PDB entry 8PP4 | X-ray diffraction, 2.00 A resolution | chains A and B of the 6 polymer chains in the assembly

# Chain A (and B)
Name: Ferritin heavy chain
Source organism: Homo sapiens
Notes: EC 1.16.3.1; chain B of this document is another copy of the same molecule, construct and numbering; everything in this record applies to it too
UniProt: P02794 (FRIH_HUMAN); residues 0-182 here correspond to UniProt positions 1-183 (UniProt number = residue number + 1)
Chain sequence (183 residues; row label = number of the first residue in the row; numbering starts at 0):
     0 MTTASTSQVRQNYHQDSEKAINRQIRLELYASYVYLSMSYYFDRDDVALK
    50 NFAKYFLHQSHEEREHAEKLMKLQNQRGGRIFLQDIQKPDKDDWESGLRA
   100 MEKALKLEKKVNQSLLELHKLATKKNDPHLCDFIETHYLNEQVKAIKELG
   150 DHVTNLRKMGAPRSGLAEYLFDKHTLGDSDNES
Not modelled in the structure: 0-4, 177-182
Differences from the reference sequence: engineered mutation Lys18 (Ala19 in P02794), Arg25 (Asn26 in P02794), Gln86 (Lys87 in P02794), Lys90 (Cys91 in P02794), Arg98 (Asn99 in P02794), Lys102 (Cys103 in P02794), Lys105 (His106 in P02794), Lys109 (Asn110 in P02794), Lys123 (Asp124 in P02794), Arg162 (Glu163 in P02794)
Bound ions: Fe ion: Glu27, Glu62, His65

# Interface between chain A and chain B
Pairs across the interface (23; chain A residue first):
  Asp42(A) with Lys146(B), hydrogen bond (backbone-side chain)
  Asp44(A) with Lys146(B); Gly149(B); Asp150(B); Thr153(B), hydrogen bond (backbone-side chain)
  Asp45(A) with Thr153(B); Lys157(B), hydrogen bond (backbone-side chain)
  Val46(A) with Thr153(B)
  Ala47(A) with Asp150(B); Asn154(B), hydrogen bond (backbone-side chain)
  Leu48(A) with Asn154(B)
  Gly164(A) with Lys157(B)
  Leu165(A) with Lys157(B); Met158(B), hydrophobic
  Tyr168(A) with Asn154(B); Met158(B), hydrophobic; Leu169(B); Phe170(B); His173(B); Thr174(B), hydrogen bond
  Lys172(A) with His173(B), hydrogen bond (side chain-backbone); Thr174(B), hydrogen bond
  His173(A) with His173(B)
Other interface residues (no listed pair), chain A (13 interface residues in all): Arg43, Leu169

# Summary
Chain A and chain B form an interface of 13 and 11 residues respectively, with 7 hydrogen bonds. Polar pairs
include Asp42(A)-Lys146(B), Asp44(A)-Thr153(B) and Asp45(A)-Lys157(B). The Fe ion site is built by Glu27(A),
Glu62(A) and His65(A).
Both chains are Ferritin heavy chain (Homo sapiens). Entry 8PP4 (Binary crystal structure of positively
supercharged ferritin variant Ftn(pos) and reduced charge negatively supercharged ferritin variant ...) was
determined by X-ray diffraction (same publication as 8PP2, 8PP3 and 8PP5).
